9D61 - chains C and D of the 4 polymer chains in the assembly; structure by electron microscopy, 3.58 A resolution.

# Chain C
Protein: Guanine nucleotide-binding protein G(I)/G(S)/G(T) subunit beta-1
Organism: Homo sapiens
UniProtKB: P62873 (GBB1_HUMAN); numbering as in UniProt (aligned over 1-340)
Amino-acid sequence (340 residues; numbered 1 to 340; the number before each row is that of its first residue):
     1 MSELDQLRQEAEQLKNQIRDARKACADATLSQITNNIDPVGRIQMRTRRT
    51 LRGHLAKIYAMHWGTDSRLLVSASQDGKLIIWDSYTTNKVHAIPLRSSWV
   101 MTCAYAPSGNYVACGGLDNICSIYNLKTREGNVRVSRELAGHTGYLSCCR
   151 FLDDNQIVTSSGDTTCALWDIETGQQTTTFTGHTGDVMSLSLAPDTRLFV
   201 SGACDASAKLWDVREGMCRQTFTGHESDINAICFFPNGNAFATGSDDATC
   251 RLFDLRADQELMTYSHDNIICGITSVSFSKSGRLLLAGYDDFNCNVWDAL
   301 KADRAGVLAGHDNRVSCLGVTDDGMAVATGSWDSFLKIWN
Disordered / not traced: 1
Curated features (UniProtKB/Swiss-Prot):
  - modified residue: Ser2 (N-acetylserine), His266 (Phosphohistidine)
  - natural variant: Leu30 (L30F: In MRD42; uncertain significance), Arg52 (R52G: In MRD42), Gly64 (G64V: In MRD42), Asp76 (D76E: In MRD42; D76G: In MRD42), Gly77 (G77S: In MRD42), Lys78 (K78R: In MRD42), Ile80 (I80N: In MRD42; I80T: In MRD42), His91 (H91R: In MRD42; uncertain significance), Ala92 (A92T: In MRD42), Pro94 (P94S: In MRD42), Leu95 (L95P: In MRD42), Arg96 (R96L: In MRD42), 5 further natural variant entries in UniProt

# Chain D
Protein: Guanine nucleotide-binding protein G(I)/G(S)/G(O) subunit gamma-2
Organism: Homo sapiens
UniProtKB: P59768 (GBG2_HUMAN); numbering as in UniProt (aligned over 1-71)
Amino-acid sequence (71 residues; each row starts with the number of its first residue):
     1 MASNNTASIAQARKLVEQLKMEANIDRIKVSKAAADLMAYCEAHAKEDPL
    51 LTPVPASENPFREKKFFCAIL
Disordered / not traced: 1-7, 63-71
Curated features (UniProtKB/Swiss-Prot):
  - modified residue: Ala2 (N-acetylalanine), Cys68 (Cysteine methyl ester)
  - lipidation: Cys68 (S-geranylgeranyl cysteine)

# Interface between chain C and chain D
Residue-residue contacts (80):
  Glu3(C) - Ile9(D)
  Leu4(C) - Ile9(D)  hydrophobic
  Leu4(C) - Ala12(D)  hydrophobic
  Leu7(C) - Arg13(D)
  Ala11(C) - Val16(D)  hydrophobic
  Leu14(C) - Leu19(D)  hydrophobic
  Leu14(C) - Lys20(D)
  Lys15(C) - Leu19(D)
  Ile18(C) - Leu19(D)  hydrophobic
  Ile18(C) - Ala23(D)  hydrophobic
  Cys25(C) - Arg27(D)
  Cys25(C) - Ile28(D)  hydrogen bond (side chain-backbone)
  Cys25(C) - Lys29(D)
  Cys25(C) - Val30(D)
  Ala26(C) - Val30(D)  hydrophobic
  Asp27(C) - Lys29(D)
  Asp27(C) - Val30(D)
  Asp27(C) - Ser31(D)  hydrogen bond (side chain-backbone)
  Ile33(C) - Ser31(D)
  Ile33(C) - Ala34(D)  hydrophobic
  Ile33(C) - Met38(D)
  Thr34(C) - Met38(D)
  Ile37(C) - Met38(D)  hydrophobic
  Val40(C) - Leu51(D)  hydrophobic
  Met45(C) - Leu50(D)  hydrophobic
  Arg48(C) - Phe61(D)
  Arg49(C) - Pro60(D)
  Arg49(C) - Phe61(D)
  Arg49(C) - Arg62(D)  hydrogen bond (side chain-backbone)
  Ser84(C) - Phe61(D)
  Tyr85(C) - Pro60(D)
  Tyr85(C) - Phe61(D)  hydrophobic
  Met217(C) - Gln18(D)
  Met217(C) - Met21(D)  hydrophobic
  Cys218(C) - Gln18(D)  hydrogen bond (backbone-side chain)
  Cys218(C) - Glu22(D)  hydrogen bond
  Arg219(C) - Glu22(D)
  Arg219(C) - Ile25(D)
  Gln220(C) - Ile25(D)
  Thr221(C) - Glu22(D)
  Phe235(C) - Leu37(D)  hydrophobic
  Phe235(C) - Tyr40(D)  hydrophobic
  Phe235(C) - Cys41(D)  hydrophobic
  Pro236(C) - Tyr40(D)
  Asn237(C) - Tyr40(D)
  Ala240(C) - Leu37(D)  hydrophobic
  Leu252(C) - Leu37(D)  hydrophobic
  Asp254(C) - Ala33(D)
  Arg256(C) - Asp26(D)
  Arg256(C) - Ile28(D)
  Arg256(C) - Lys32(D)
  Arg256(C) - Asp36(D)  salt bridge
  Ala257(C) - Arg27(D)
  Ala257(C) - Val30(D)  hydrophobic
  Gln259(C) - Val30(D)
  Leu261(C) - Val30(D)  hydrophobic
  Ser279(C) - Asp48(D)
  Ser279(C) - Leu50(D)
  Lys280(C) - Tyr40(D)
  Lys280(C) - Glu47(D)
  Lys280(C) - Asp48(D)  hydrogen bond (backbone-side chain)
  Ser281(C) - Tyr40(D)
  Ser281(C) - Cys41(D)
  Ser281(C) - His44(D)
  Ser281(C) - Asp48(D)  hydrogen bond (backbone-side chain)
  Ser281(C) - Leu51(D)
  Gly282(C) - Cys41(D)  hydrogen bond (backbone-side chain)
  Arg283(C) - Cys41(D)
  Leu284(C) - Leu51(D)  hydrophobic
  Leu300(C) - Met38(D)  hydrophobic
  Leu300(C) - Cys41(D)  hydrophobic
  Val320(C) - Leu50(D)  hydrophobic
  Gly324(C) - Pro49(D)
  Gly324(C) - Leu50(D)
  Met325(C) - Leu50(D)
  Met325(C) - Asn59(D)
  Met325(C) - Pro60(D)
  Met325(C) - Phe61(D)  hydrophobic
  Ala326(C) - Phe61(D)  hydrophobic
  Asn340(C) - Asn59(D)
Interface residues without a listed pair, chain C (54 interface residues in all): Glu10, Gln17, Arg22, Ala28, Leu30, Lys209, Asp323, Ile338
Interface residues without a listed pair, chain D (37 interface residues in all): Ser8, Ala45

# Summary
The interface between chain C and chain D involves 54 residues on one side and 37 on the other, with 8
hydrogen bonds and 1 salt bridge. Polar contacts include Arg256(C)-Asp36(D), Cys25(C)-Ile28(D) and
Asp27(C)-Ser31(D).
Chain C is Guanine nucleotide-binding protein G(I)/G(S)/G(T) subunit beta-1 and chain D is Guanine
nucleotide-binding protein G(I)/G(S)/G(O) subunit gamma-2, both from Homo sapiens; the structure, Kappa opioid
receptor:Galphai protein in complex with inverse agonist JDTic , no scFv16, was determined by electron
microscopy (same publication as 8VVE, 8VVF and 8VVG).
